PDB entry 7YZ2 | X-ray diffraction, 2.20 A resolution | chains B and F of the 3 polymer chains in the assembly

[Chain B]
Molecule: Tubulin beta-2B chain
Source organism: Bos taurus
Reference sequence: Q6B856 (TBB2B_BOVIN); residues 1-445 here = UniProt positions 1-445
Chain sequence (445 residues; numbered 1 to 445; the number before each row is that of its first residue):
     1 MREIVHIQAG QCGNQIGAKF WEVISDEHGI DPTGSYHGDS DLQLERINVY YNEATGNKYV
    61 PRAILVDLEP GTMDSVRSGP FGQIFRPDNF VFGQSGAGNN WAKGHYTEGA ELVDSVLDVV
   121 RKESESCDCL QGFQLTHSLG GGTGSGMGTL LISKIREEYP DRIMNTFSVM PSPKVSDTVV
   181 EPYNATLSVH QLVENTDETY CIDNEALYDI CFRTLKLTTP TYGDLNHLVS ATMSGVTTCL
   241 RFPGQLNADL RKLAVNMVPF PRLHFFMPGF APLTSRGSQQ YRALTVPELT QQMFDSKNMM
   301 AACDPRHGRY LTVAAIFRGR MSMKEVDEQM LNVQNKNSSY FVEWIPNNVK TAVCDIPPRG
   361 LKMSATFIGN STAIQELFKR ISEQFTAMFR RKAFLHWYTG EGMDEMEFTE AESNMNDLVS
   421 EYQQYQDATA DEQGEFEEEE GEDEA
Disordered / not traced: 432-445
Ligand contacts: GDP (guanosine-5'-diphosphate): G10, Q11, C12, Q15, I16, D67, A97, N99, S138, G140, G141, G142, T143, G144, V169, P171, V175, S176, E181, N204, L207, Y222, L225, N226, V229

[Chain F]
Molecule: Designed Ankyrin Repeat Protein (DARPIN) D1
Source organism: synthetic construct
Notes: antibody fragment or engineered binder
Chain sequence (169 residues; numbered 1 to 169; the number before each row is that of its first residue):
     1 MRGSHHHHHH GSDLGKKLLE AARAGQDDEV RILMANGADV NATDASGLTP LHLAATYGHL
    61 EIVEVLLKHG ADVNAIDIMG STPLHLAALI GHLEIVEVLL KHGADVNAVD TWGDTPLHLA
   121 AIMGHLEIVE VLLKHGADVN AQDKFGKTAF DISIDNGNED LAEILQKLN
Disordered / not traced: 1-12, 168-169

[Interface between chain B and chain F]
Pairs across the interface (31):
  P173(B) - M123(F)
  K174(B) - N158(F)  hydrogen bond
  K174(B) - D160(F)
  D177(B) - M123(F)
  D177(B) - H125(F)  salt bridge
  V179(B) - L89(F)
  V179(B) - I90(F)
  V179(B) - H125(F)
  R213(B) - E159(F)
  R213(B) - D160(F)  salt bridge
  E383(B) - I122(F)
  E383(B) - I152(F)
  E383(B) - N156(F)  hydrogen bond
  Q384(B) - I122(F)
  Q384(B) - M123(F)
  A387(B) - L89(F)
  A387(B) - I122(F)  hydrophobic
  M388(B) - L89(F)  hydrophobic
  M388(B) - M123(F)  hydrophobic
  R390(B) - W112(F)
  R390(B) - D114(F)  salt bridge
  R391(B) - L86(F)
  R391(B) - D110(F)  salt bridge
  R391(B) - W112(F)
  R391(B) - D114(F)  salt bridge
  R391(B) - L119(F)
  A393(B) - I90(F)  hydrophobic
  F394(B) - T56(F)
  F394(B) - Y57(F)  hydrophobic
  F394(B) - I90(F)  hydrophobic
  H396(B) - Y57(F)  hydrogen bond
Other interface residues (no listed pair), chain B (18 interface residues in all): P182, E205, F212, R380
Other interface residues (no listed pair), chain F (20 interface residues in all): R23, S81, G124

[Summary]
The interface between chain B and chain F involves 18 residues on one side and 20 on the other, with 3
hydrogen bonds and 5 salt bridges. Polar contacts include D177(B)-H125(F), R213(B)-D160(F) and
R390(B)-D114(F). Chain B binds GDP.
Here chain B is Tubulin beta-2B chain (Bos taurus) and chain F is Designed Ankyrin Repeat Protein (DARPIN) D1
(synthetic construct). Entry 7YZ2 (Molecular snapshots of drug release from tubulin: 10 milliseconds after
photoactivation) was determined by X-ray diffraction, deposited together with 7YYY, 7YYZ, 7YZ0, 7YZ1, 7YZ3,
7YZ5 and 7YZ6.
